PDB entry 7E4H | electron microscopy, 3.01 A resolution | chains C and D of the 4 polymer chains in the assembly

Chain C:
Name: Sorting assembly machinery 37 kDa subunit
From: Saccharomyces cerevisiae S288c
UniProt: P50110 (SAM37_YEAST); numbering as in UniProt (aligned over 1-327)
Chain sequence (351 residues; each row starts with the number of its first residue):
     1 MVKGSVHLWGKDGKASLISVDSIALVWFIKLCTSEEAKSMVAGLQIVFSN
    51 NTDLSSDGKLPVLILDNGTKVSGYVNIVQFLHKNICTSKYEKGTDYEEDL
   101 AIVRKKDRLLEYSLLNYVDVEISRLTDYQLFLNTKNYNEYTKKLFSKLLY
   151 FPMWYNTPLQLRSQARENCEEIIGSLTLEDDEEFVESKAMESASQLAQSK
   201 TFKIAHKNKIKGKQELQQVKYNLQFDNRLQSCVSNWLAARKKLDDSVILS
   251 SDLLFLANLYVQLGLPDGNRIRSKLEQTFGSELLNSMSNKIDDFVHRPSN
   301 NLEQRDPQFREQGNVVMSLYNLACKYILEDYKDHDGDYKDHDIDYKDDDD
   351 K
Unresolved in the structure: 1, 89-98, 175-199, 328-351
Differences from the reference sequence: expression tag (328-351)

Chain D:
Name: Mitochondrial import receptor subunit TOM40
From: Saccharomyces cerevisiae S288c
UniProt: P23644 (TOM40_YEAST); residue numbers follow UniProt; this construct covers 1-387
Chain sequence (428 residues; numbered -40 to 387; the number before each row is that of its first residue; numbers below 1 keep their minus sign (Met-40 is residue -40)):
   -40 MASWSHPQFEKGGGARGGSGGGSWSHPQFEKGSDYKDDDDKMSAPTPLAE
    10 ASQIPTIPALSPLTAKQSKGNFFSSNPISSFVVDTYKQLHSHRQSLELVN
    60 PGTVENLNKEVSRDVFLSQYFFTGLRADLNKAFSMNPAFQTSHTFSIGSQ
   110 ALPKYAFSALFANDNLFAQGNIDNDLSVSGRLNYGWDKKNISKVNLQISD
   160 GQPTMCQLEQDYQASDFSVNVKTLNPSFSEKGEFTGVAVASFLQSVTPQL
   210 ALGLETLYSRTDGSAPGDAGVSYLTRYVSKKQDWIFSGQLQANGALIASL
   260 WRKVAQNVEAGIETTLQAGMVPITDPLMGTPIGIQPTVEGSTTIGAKYEY
   310 RQSVYRGTLDSNGKVACFLERKVLPTLSVLFCGEIDHFKNDTKIGCGLQF
   360 ETAGNQELLMLQQGLDADGNPLQALPQL
Unresolved in the structure: -40 to 48, 277-294, 374-387
Differences from the reference sequence: initiating methionine (-40); expression tag (-39 to 0)

Chain C / chain D interface:
Contacting residue pairs (10):
  Lys142(C) - Lys348(D)  hydrogen bond (side chain-backbone)
  Lys142(C) - Asn349(D)  hydrogen bond (side chain-backbone)
  Lys143(C) - Phe347(D)  hydrogen bond (side chain-backbone)
  Lys143(C) - Asn349(D)
  Tyr155(C) - His346(D)
  Tyr155(C) - Asn349(D)
  Tyr155(C) - Thr351(D)
  Lys200(C) - Gln248(D)
  Phe202(C) - Val196(D)  hydrophobic
  Phe202(C) - Ser218(D)
Also at the interface, not in a pair above, chain C (9 interface residues in all): Ser146, Phe151, Trp154, Thr201
Also at the interface, not in a pair above, chain D (11 interface residues in all): Leu216, Gln250, Asp350

Overview:
The interface between chain C and chain D involves 9 residues on one side and 11 on the other; the contacts
include 3 hydrogen bonds. Polar pairs include Lys142(C)-Lys348(D), Lys142(C)-Asn349(D) and
Lys143(C)-Phe347(D).
Here chain C is Sorting assembly machinery 37 kDa subunit and chain D is Mitochondrial import receptor subunit
TOM40, both from Saccharomyces cerevisiae S288c. Entry 7E4H (Cryo-EM structure of the yeast mitochondrial
SAM-Tom40 complex at 3.0 angstrom) was determined by electron microscopy, deposited together with 7E4I.
